PDB entry 7FFP | X-ray diffraction, 1.80 A resolution | chain A

== Chain A ==
Protein: Alpha-aspartyl dipeptidase
From: Xenopus laevis
Notes: EC 3.4.13.21
UniProtKB: Q91642 (PEPE_XENLA); residue numbers follow UniProt; this construct covers 1-242
Sequence (242 residues; row label = number of the first residue in the row):
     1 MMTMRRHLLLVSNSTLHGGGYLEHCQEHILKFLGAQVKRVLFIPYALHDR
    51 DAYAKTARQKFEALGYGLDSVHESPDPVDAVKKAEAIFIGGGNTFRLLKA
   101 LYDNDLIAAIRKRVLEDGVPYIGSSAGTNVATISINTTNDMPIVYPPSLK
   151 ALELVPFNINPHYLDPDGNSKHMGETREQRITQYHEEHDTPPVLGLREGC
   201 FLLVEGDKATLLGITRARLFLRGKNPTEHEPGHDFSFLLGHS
Disordered / not traced: 241-242
Curated features (UniProtKB/Swiss-Prot):
  - active site (Charge relay system): Ser-125, Asp-140, His-162
Ion coordination: Ca2+ near Ser-124 (its only coordinating residue here)
Residues lining bound ligands: aspartic acid (ASP): Gly-91, Gly-92, Thr-94, Ser-125, Ala-126, Asn-129, Thr-138, Asn-139, Asp-140, Pro-161, His-162, Glu-175

== Summary ==
Ligands of chain A: aspartic acid. Curated annotation (UniProt) lists 3 active-site residues.
Chain A is Alpha-aspartyl dipeptidase (Xenopus laevis); the structure, Crystal structure of di-peptidase-E
from Xenopus laevis, was determined by X-ray diffraction, deposited together with 7C9B.
